Entry 8GXB (X-ray diffraction, 2.15 A resolution); this record covers chains E and F of the 7 polymer chains in the assembly.

[Chain E (and F)]
Molecule: U1 small nuclear ribonucleoprotein A
From: Homo sapiens
Notes: chain F of this document is another copy of the same molecule, construct and numbering; everything in this record applies to it too
UniProtKB: P09012 (SNRPA_HUMAN); residues 1-97 here correspond to UniProt positions 2-98 (UniProt number = residue number + 1)
Chain sequence (97 residues; row label = number of the first residue in the row):
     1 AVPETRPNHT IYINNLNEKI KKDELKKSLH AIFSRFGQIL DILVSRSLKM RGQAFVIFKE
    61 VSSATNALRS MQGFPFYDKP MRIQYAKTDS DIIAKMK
Sequence notes: engineered mutation His30 (Tyr31 in P09012), Arg35 (Gln36 in P09012)
Curated features (UniProtKB/Swiss-Prot):
  - modified residue: Ala1 (N-acetylalanine), Lys59 (N6-acetyllysine)

[Interface between chain E and chain F]
Pairs across the interface (22):
  Glu24(E) with Lys27(F)
  Lys27(E) with Glu24(F); Ser28(F); Tyr77(F)
  Ser28(E) with Lys27(F); Ser28(F), hydrogen bond; Ala31(F)
  Ala31(E) with Ser28(F); Phe76(F); Tyr77(F), hydrogen bond (backbone-backbone)
  Ile32(E) with Ile32(F), hydrophobic
  Ser34(E) with Asp78(F), hydrogen bond
  Arg35(E) with Pro75(F); Asp78(F), hydrogen bond (backbone-side chain)
  Phe74(E) with Phe74(F), hydrophobic
  Pro75(E) with Arg35(F)
  Phe76(E) with Ala31(F)
  Tyr77(E) with Lys27(F); Ala31(F), hydrogen bond (backbone-backbone); Ser34(F)
  Asp78(E) with Ser34(F), hydrogen bond; Arg35(F), hydrogen bond (side chain-backbone)
Also at the interface, not in a pair above, chain E (13 interface residues in all): Met71
Also at the interface, not in a pair above, chain F (13 interface residues in all): Met71

[Overview]
The chain E/chain F interface involves 13 residues from each chain, with 7 hydrogen bonds. Polar pairs include
Ser28(E)-Ser28(F), Ser34(E)-Asp78(F) and Arg35(E)-Asp78(F).
Both chains are U1 small nuclear ribonucleoprotein A (Homo sapiens). Entry 8GXB (Crystal structure of NAD+ -II
riboswitch in complex with NAD+) was determined by X-ray diffraction (same publication as 8GXC).
